PDB entry 7W2J | electron microscopy, 3.60 A resolution | chains B and C of the 6 polymer chains in the assembly

Chain B:
Name: Fructose dehydrogenase small subunit
Organism: Gluconobacter japonicus
UniProt: M1VB40 (FDHS_GLUJA); residue numbers follow UniProt; this construct covers 1-183
Sequence (183 residues; row label = number of the first residue in the row):
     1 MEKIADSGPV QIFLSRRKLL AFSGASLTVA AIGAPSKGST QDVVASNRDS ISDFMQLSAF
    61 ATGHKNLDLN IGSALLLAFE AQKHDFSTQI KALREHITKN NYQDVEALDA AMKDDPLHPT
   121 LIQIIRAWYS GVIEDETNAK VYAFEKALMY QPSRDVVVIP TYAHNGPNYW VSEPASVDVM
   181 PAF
Unresolved in the structure: 1-49, 99-115, 131, 138-140, 151-155, 173-183

Chain C:
Name: Fructose dehydrogenase cytochrome subunit
Organism: Gluconobacter japonicus
UniProt: M1V1V5 (FDHC_GLUJA); residues 1-486 here = UniProt positions 1-486
Sequence (486 residues; each row starts with the number of its first residue):
     1 MRYFRPLSAT AMTTVLLLAG TNVRAQPTEP TPASAHRPSI SRGHYLAIAA DCAACHTNGR
    61 DGQFLAGGYA ISSPMGNIYS TNITPSKTHG IGNYTLEQFS KALRHGIRAD GAQLYPAMPY
   121 DAYNRLTDED VKSLYAYIMT EVKPVDAPSP KTQLPFPFSI RASLGIWKIA ARIEGKPYVF
   181 DHTHNDDWNR GRYLVDELAH CGECHTPRNF LLAPNQSAYL AGADIGSWRA PNITNAPQSG
   241 IGSWSDQDLF QYLKTGKTAH ARAAGPMAEA IEHSLQYLPD ADISAIVTYL RSVPAKAESG
   301 QTVANFEHAG RPSSYSVANA NSRRSNSTLT KTTDGAALYE AVCASCHQSD GKGSKDGYYP
   361 SLVGNTTTGQ LNPNDLIASI LYGVDRTTDN HEILMPAFGP DSLVQPLTDE QIATIADYVL
   421 SHFGNAQATV SADAVKQVRA GGKQVPLAKL ASPGVMLLLG TGGILGAILV VAGLWWLISR
   481 RKKRSA
Unresolved in the structure: 1-39, 318-331, 472-486
Covalent attachments: heme c (HEC) linked to C52, C55, C201, C204, C343, C346
Ion coordination: heme c Fe site 1 near H56 (its only coordinating residue here); heme c Fe site 2 near H205 (its only coordinating residue here)
Small-molecule neighbours:
  - heme c (HEC), molecule 1: A50, D51, H56, I78, Y79, S80, T81, N82, I83, I91, Y94, F99, A102, L103, Q113, L114, Y115, P116, A117, M118, P119, Y123, L134, R161, H200
  - heme c (HEC), molecule 2: A199, H200, H205, W228, R229, A230, P231, I233, I241, W244, L249, Y252, L253, A264, P266, M267, L275, I286, L290, N305, T366, T367, Q370, D375
  - heme c (HEC), molecule 3: A261, R262, A264, V342, H347, Y358, Y359, P360, L362, N365, T367, T368, L376, S379, I380, V384, R386, I393, L394, M395, P396, F398, L407, I415, V419
Swiss-Prot annotation at these positions:
  - binding site (heme c): C52, C55, H56, C201, C204, H205, C343, C346, H347

Interface between chain B and chain C:
Pairs across the interface (7; chain B residue first):
  V156(B) with S345(C), hydrogen bond (backbone-backbone); Q348(C)
  V158(B) with S354(C); D356(C); Y358(C), hydrophobic
  I159(B) with Y358(C), hydrophobic; Y359(C)
Interface residues without a listed pair, chain B (4 interface residues in all): V157

Summary:
The interface between chain B and chain C involves 4 residues on one side and 6 on the other; the contacts
include 1 hydrogen bond. Its one hydrogen bond, V156(B)-S345(C), is backbone to backbone. Heme c is covalently
linked to C55(C), C201(C) and C343(C).
Chain B is Fructose dehydrogenase small subunit and chain C is Fructose dehydrogenase cytochrome subunit, both
from Gluconobacter japonicus; the structure, Cryo-EM Structure of Membrane-bound Fructose Dehydrogenase from
Gluconobacter japonicus, was determined by electron microscopy, deposited together with 8JEJ, 8JEK and 7WSQ.
